Entry 3EPK (X-ray diffraction, 3.20 A resolution); this record covers chains A and B of the 4 polymer chains in the assembly.

# Chain A (and B)
Protein: tRNA isopentenyltransferase
From: Saccharomyces cerevisiae
Notes: EC 2.5.1.8; chain B of this document is another copy of the same molecule, construct and numbering; everything in this record applies to it too
Reference sequence: P07884 (MOD5_YEAST); residue numbers follow UniProt; this construct covers 13-421
Amino-acid sequence (409 residues; row label = number of the first residue in the row):
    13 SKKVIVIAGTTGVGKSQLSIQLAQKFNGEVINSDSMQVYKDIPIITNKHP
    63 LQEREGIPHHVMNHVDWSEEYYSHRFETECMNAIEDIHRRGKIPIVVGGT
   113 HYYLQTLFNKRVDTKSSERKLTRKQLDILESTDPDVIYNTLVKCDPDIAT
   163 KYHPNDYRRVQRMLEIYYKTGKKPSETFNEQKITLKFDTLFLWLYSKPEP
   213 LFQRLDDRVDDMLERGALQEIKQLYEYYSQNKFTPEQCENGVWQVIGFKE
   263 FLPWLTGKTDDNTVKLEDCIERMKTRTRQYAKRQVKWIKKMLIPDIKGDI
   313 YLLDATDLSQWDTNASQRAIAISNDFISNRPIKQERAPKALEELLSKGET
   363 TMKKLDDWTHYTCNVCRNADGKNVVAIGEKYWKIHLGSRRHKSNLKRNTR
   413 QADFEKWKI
Disordered / not traced: 269-275
Ion coordination: Mg2+: S28 (together with dimethylallyl S-thiolodiphosphate); Zn2+: C375, C378, H397, H403
Residues lining bound ligands: dimethylallyl S-thiolodiphosphate (DST): T22, T23, G24, V25, G26, K27, S28, D46, Q49, I57, N59, R220, I258, Y292
Swiss-Prot annotation at these positions:
  - zinc finger: Y373 to R409 (Matrin-type)
  - region: D46 to Q49 (Interaction with substrate tRNA), R170 to R174 (Interaction with substrate tRNA), F199 to Y207 (Core aggregation region), P210 to E232 (Interaction with isopentenylpyrophosphate transferase), Q256 to I258 (Interaction with substrate tRNA), R284 to K302 (Interaction with substrate tRNA)
  - binding site (ATP): G21 to S28
  - binding site (dimethylallyl diphosphate): T23 to S28
  - binding site (Zn(2+)): C375, C378, H397, H403
  - site (Interaction with substrate tRNA): T112, Q193
What the authors report for this chain:
  - binding site for dimethylallyl S-thiolodiphosphate: T23, I258
  - catalytic residues: T23, D46, R220 (proposed by the authors, not directly observed)
  - conformationally variable residues (loop rearrangement): I258 (proposed by the authors, not directly observed)
  - specificity-determining residues: Q193 (by similarity / conservation)

# Interface between chain A and chain B
Residue-residue contacts - 38 pairs, chain A then chain B:
  S13(A) with N191(B), hydrogen bond (backbone-backbone); Q193(B), hydrogen bond (backbone-backbone); K194(B)
  N191(A) with S13(B), hydrogen bond (backbone-backbone); N341(B)
  Q193(A) with S13(B), hydrogen bond (backbone-backbone)
  K194(A) with S13(B); F199(B); D200(B)
  T196(A) with T196(B)
  F199(A) with K194(B)
  D200(A) with K194(B)
  K309(A) with D200(B), salt bridge; D311(B); R348(B)
  D311(A) with K309(B)
  Y313(A) with K359(B), hydrogen bond
  N341(A) with N191(B)
  P343(A) with K366(B)
  I344(A) with K359(B), hydrogen bond (backbone-side chain); T363(B), hydrogen bond (backbone-side chain)
  K345(A) with T363(B), hydrogen bond (side chain-backbone); M364(B), hydrogen bond (side chain-backbone); K366(B), hydrogen bond (side chain-backbone); D368(B), salt bridge
  Q346(A) with K359(B)
  R348(A) with K309(B)
  K359(A) with Y313(B), hydrogen bond; I344(B), hydrogen bond (side chain-backbone); Q346(B); E347(B)
  T363(A) with I344(B), hydrogen bond (side chain-backbone); K345(B), hydrogen bond (backbone-side chain)
  M364(A) with K345(B), hydrogen bond (backbone-side chain)
  K366(A) with P343(B); K345(B), hydrogen bond (backbone-side chain)
  D368(A) with R342(B); K345(B), salt bridge
Also at the interface, not in a pair above, chain A (25 interface residues in all): L197, R342, E347, K365
Also at the interface, not in a pair above, chain B (25 interface residues in all): L197, K365

# Overview
The chain A/chain B interface involves 25 residues from each chain, with 16 hydrogen bonds and 3 salt bridges.
Among the polar pairs are K309(A)-D200(B), K345(A)-D368(B) and Y313(A)-K359(B). Bound to chain A:
dimethylallyl S-thiolodiphosphate. The paper reports catalytic residues T23(A), D46(A) and R220(A); a binding
site for dimethylallyl S-thiolodiphosphate at T23(A) and I258(A).
Chain A and chain B are both tRNA isopentenyltransferase (Saccharomyces cerevisiae); the structure,
Crystallographic snapshots of eukaryotic dimethylallyltransferase acting on tRNA: Insight into tRNA
recognition and reaction mechanism, was determined by X-ray diffraction, deposited together with 3EPH, 3EPJ
and 3EPL.
